Entry 8E79 (electron microscopy, 3.71 A resolution); this record covers chains D and R of the 9 polymer chains in the assembly.

# Chain D
Name: DNA-directed RNA polymerase subunit beta'
Source organism: Mycobacterium tuberculosis
Notes: EC 2.7.7.6
UniProtKB: A0A045J9E2 (A0A045J9E2_MYCTX); numbering as in UniProt (aligned over 1-1316)
Amino-acid sequence (1318 residues; numbered -1 to 1316; the number before each row is that of its first residue; numbers below 1 keep their minus sign (Gly-1 is residue -1)):
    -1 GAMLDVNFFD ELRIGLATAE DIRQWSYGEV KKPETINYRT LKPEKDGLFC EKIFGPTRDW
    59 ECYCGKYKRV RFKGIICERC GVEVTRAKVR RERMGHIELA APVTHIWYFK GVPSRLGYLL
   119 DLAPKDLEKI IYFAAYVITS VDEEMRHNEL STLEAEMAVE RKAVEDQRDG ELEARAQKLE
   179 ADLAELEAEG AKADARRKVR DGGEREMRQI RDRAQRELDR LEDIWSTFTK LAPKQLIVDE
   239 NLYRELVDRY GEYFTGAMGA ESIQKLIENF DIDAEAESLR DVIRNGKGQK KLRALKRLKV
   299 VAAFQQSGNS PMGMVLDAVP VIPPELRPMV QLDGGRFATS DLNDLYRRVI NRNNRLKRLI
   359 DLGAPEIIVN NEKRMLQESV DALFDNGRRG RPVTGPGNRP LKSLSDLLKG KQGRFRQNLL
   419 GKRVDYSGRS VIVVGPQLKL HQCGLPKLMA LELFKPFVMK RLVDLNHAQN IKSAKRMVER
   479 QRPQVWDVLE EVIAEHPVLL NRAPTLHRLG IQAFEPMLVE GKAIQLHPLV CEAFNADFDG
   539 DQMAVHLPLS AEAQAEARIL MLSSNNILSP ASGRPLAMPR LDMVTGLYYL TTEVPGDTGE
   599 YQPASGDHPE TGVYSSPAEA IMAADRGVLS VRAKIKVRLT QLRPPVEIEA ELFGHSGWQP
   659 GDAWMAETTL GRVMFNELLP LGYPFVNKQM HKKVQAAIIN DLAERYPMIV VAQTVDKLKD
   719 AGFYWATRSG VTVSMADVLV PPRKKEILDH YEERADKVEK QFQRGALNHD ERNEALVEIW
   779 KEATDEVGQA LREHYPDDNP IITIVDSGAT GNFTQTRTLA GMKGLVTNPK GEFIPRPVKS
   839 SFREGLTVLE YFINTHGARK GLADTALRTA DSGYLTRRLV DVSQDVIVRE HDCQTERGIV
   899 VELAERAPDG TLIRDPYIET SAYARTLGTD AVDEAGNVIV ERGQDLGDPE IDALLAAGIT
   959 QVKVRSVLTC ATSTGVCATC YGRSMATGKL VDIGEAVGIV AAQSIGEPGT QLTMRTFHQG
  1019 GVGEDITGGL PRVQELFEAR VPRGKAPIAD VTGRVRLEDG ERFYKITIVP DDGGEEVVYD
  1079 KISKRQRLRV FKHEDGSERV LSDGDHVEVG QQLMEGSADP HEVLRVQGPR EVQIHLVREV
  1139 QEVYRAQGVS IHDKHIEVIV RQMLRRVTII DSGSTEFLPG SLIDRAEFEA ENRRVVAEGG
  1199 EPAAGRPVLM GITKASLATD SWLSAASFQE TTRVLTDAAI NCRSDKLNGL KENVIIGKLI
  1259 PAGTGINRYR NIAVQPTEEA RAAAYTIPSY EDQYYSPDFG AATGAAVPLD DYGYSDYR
Unresolved in the structure: 1014-1022, 1091-1096, 1283-1316
Construct notes: expression tag (-1 to 0)
Metal / ion sites: Zn2+ site 1: Cys60, Cys62, Cys78; Mg2+: Asp535, Asp537, Asp539 (shared with U42(R) of chain R); Zn2+ site 2: Cys891, Cys978

# Chain R
Molecule: 42-nt RNA strand
Sequence (42 nucleotides; row label = number of the first residue in the row):
     1 AUUCUACCCA AAAGAAGUCU UUCUUUUGGG UUUAACCAGG AU
Unresolved in the structure: 1-6
Metal / ion sites: Mg2+: U42 (shared with Asp535(D), Asp537(D), Asp539(D) of chain D)

# How chain D and chain R interact
Pairs across the interface (13):
  Val328(D) with U33(R), base contact
  Leu330(D) with U33(R), base contact; A34(R), base contact
  Arg397(D) with A35(R), sugar contact
  Gln467(D) with U21(R), hydrogen bond to the phosphate; U22(R), hydrogen bond to the phosphate
  Asn468(D) with U22(R), hydrogen bond to the phosphate
  Lys470(D) with C9(R), salt bridge to the phosphate; A10(R), salt bridge to the phosphate
  Arg500(D) with U42(R), hydrogen bond to the sugar
  Asp535(D) with U42(R), phosphate contact
  Asp537(D) with U42(R), phosphate contact
  Asp539(D) with U42(R), hydrogen bond to the sugar
Other interface residues (no listed pair), chain D (12 interface residues in all): Lys400, Gly538
Other interface residues (no listed pair), chain R (10 interface residues in all): C36, A41

# Summary
The interface between chain D and chain R involves 12 residues on one side and 10 on the other, with 5
hydrogen bonds and 2 salt bridges. Polar pairs include Arg500(D)-U42(R), Asp539(D)-U42(R) and
Gln467(D)-U21(R). The Zn2+ site 1 is built by Cys60(D), Cys62(D) and Cys78(D).
Here chain D is DNA-directed RNA polymerase subunit beta' (Mycobacterium tuberculosis) and chain R is a 42-nt
RNA strand. Entry 8E79 (Mycobacterium tuberculosis RNAP paused elongation complex with Escherichia coli NusG
transcription factor) was determined by electron microscopy together with 8E74, 8E82, 8E8M and 8E95 from the
same study.
